3SYY - chain A; structure by X-ray diffraction, 1.90 A resolution.

# Chain A
Protein: Exonuclease
Organism: Laribacter hongkongensis
Reference sequence: C1D7P6 (C1D7P6_LARHH); numbering as in UniProt (aligned over 1-203)
Sequence (216 residues; row label = number of the first residue in the row):
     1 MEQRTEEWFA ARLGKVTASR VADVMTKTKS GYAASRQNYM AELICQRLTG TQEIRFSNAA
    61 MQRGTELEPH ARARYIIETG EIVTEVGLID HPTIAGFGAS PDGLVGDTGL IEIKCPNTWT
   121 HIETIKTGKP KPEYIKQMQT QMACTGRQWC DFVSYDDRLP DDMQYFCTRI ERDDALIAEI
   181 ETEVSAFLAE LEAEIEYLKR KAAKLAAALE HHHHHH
Not modelled in the structure: 1-4, 28-32, 55-57, 207-216
Construct notes: expression tag (204-216)
Bound ions: Mg2+ site 1: Ser100, Glu112; Mg2+ site 2: Asp102, Glu112, Ile113
From the paper describing this entry:
  - Mg2+ coordination: Ser100, Ile113
  - Mg2+ coordination through a water molecule: Glu68
  - mutagenesis - E68A: decreased catalytic activity on linear S-phosphorylated dsDNA
  - self-association interface (contacts with another copy of this molecule); pairs are residue here / residue on that copy: Glu53-Arg158 (salt bridge), Thr118-Glu53
  - catalytic residues: Lys114 (proposed by the authors, not directly observed)
  - mutagenesis - K114A, Y134A, Y134F: decreased catalytic activity

# Summary
The Mg2+ site 1 is built by Ser100 and Glu112. The Mg2+ site 2 is built by Asp102, Glu112 and Ile113. From the
paper: the catalytic residue Lys114; K114A, Y134A and Y134F reduce catalytic activity.
Chain A is Exonuclease (Laribacter hongkongensis); the structure, Crystal Structure of an alkaline exonuclease
(LHK-Exo) from Laribacter hongkongensis, was determined by X-ray diffraction (same publication as 3SZ4 and
3SZ5).
